8PBC - chains H and V of the 22 polymer chains in the assembly; structure by electron microscopy, 2.61 A resolution.

[Chain H]
Protein: DNA repair protein RAD51 homolog 1
Organism: Homo sapiens
UniProt: Q06609 (RAD51_HUMAN); numbering as in UniProt (aligned over 1-339)
Chain sequence (339 residues; each row starts with the number of its first residue):
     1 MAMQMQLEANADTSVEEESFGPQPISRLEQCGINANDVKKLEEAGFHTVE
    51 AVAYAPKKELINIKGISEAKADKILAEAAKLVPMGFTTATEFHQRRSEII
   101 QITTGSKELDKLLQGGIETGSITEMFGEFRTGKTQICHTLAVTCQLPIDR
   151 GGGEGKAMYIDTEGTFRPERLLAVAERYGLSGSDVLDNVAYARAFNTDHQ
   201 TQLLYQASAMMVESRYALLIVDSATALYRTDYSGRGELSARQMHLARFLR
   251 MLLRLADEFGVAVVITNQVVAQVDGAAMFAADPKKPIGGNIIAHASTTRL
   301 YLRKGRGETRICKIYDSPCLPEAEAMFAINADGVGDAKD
Disordered / not traced: 1-20, 275-282
What the authors report for this chain:
  - mutagenesis - D184A, D184A/D187A: decreased binding to BRC4
  - mutagenesis - D184A, D184A/D187A: decreased binding to Breast cancer type 2 susceptibility protein

[Chain V]
Molecule: 30-nt DNA strand
Sequence (30 nucleotides; numbered 1 to 30; the number before each row is that of its first residue):
     1 GGAGGAGGAGGAGGAGGAGGAGGAGGAGGA

[Interface between chain H and chain V]
Pairs across the interface (21):
  Arg229(H) - DA9(V)  salt bridge to the phosphate
  Arg235(H) - DG7(V)  base contact
  Leu238(H) - DA6(V)  sugar contact
  Leu238(H) - DG7(V)  base contact
  Ser239(H) - DA6(V)  sugar contact
  Arg241(H) - DG7(V)  hydrogen bond to the phosphate
  Arg241(H) - DG8(V)  salt bridge to the phosphate
  Gln242(H) - DA6(V)  phosphate contact
  Gln242(H) - DG7(V)  hydrogen bond to the phosphate
  Val270(H) - DA9(V)  phosphate contact
  Val270(H) - DG10(V)  phosphate contact
  Ala271(H) - DA9(V)  base contact
  Ala271(H) - DG10(V)  hydrogen bond to the phosphate
  Val273(H) - DA9(V)  base contact
  Val273(H) - DG10(V)  base contact
  Ile287(H) - DG8(V)  phosphate contact
  Gly288(H) - DG8(V)  hydrogen bond to the phosphate
  Gly289(H) - DG7(V)  phosphate contact
  Gly289(H) - DG8(V)  hydrogen bond to the phosphate
  Asn290(H) - DG7(V)  hydrogen bond to the phosphate
  Ile291(H) - DG7(V)  phosphate contact
Interface residues without a listed pair, chain H (17 interface residues in all): Met243, Gln272, Pro286

[Summary]
Chain H and chain V form an interface of 17 and 5 residues respectively; the contacts include 6 hydrogen bonds
and 2 salt bridges. Among the polar pairs are Arg241(H)-DG7(V), Gln242(H)-DG7(V) and Ala271(H)-DG10(V). From
the paper: D184A and D184A/D187A of chain H reduce binding to BRC4; D184A and D184A/D187A of chain H reduce
binding to Breast cancer type 2 susceptibility protein.
Chain H is DNA repair protein RAD51 homolog 1 (Homo sapiens) and chain V is a 30-nt DNA strand; the structure,
RAD51 filament on ssDNA bound by the BRCA2 c-terminus, was determined by electron microscopy (same publication
as 8PBD).
